Entry 7PF4 (electron microscopy, 4.00 A resolution); this record covers chains R and J of the 10 polymer chains in the assembly.

# Chain R
Name: Histone H2B type 1-K
Source organism: Homo sapiens
UniProt: O60814 (H2B1K_HUMAN); residues 0-125 here correspond to UniProt positions 1-126 (UniProt number = residue number + 1)
Amino-acid sequence (126 residues; row label = number of the first residue in the row; numbering starts at 0):
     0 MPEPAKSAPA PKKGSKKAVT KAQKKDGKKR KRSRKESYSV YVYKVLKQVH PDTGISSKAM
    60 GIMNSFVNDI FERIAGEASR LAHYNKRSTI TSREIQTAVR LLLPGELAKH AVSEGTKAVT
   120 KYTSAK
Not modelled in the structure: 0-29, 125
Swiss-Prot annotation at these positions:
  - modified residue: Pro-1 (N-acetylproline), Glu-2 (ADP-ribosyl glutamic acid), Lys-5 (N6-(2-hydroxyisobutyryl)lysine), Ser-6 (ADP-ribosylserine), Lys-11 (N6-(beta-hydroxybutyryl)lysine), Lys-12 (N6-(2-hydroxyisobutyryl)lysine), Ser-14 (Phosphoserine), Lys-15 (N6-acetyllysine), Lys-16 (N6-(beta-hydroxybutyryl)lysine), Lys-20 (N6-(2-hydroxyisobutyryl)lysine), Lys-23 (N6-(2-hydroxyisobutyryl)lysine), Lys-24 (N6-(2-hydroxyisobutyryl)lysine), Lys-34 (N6-(2-hydroxyisobutyryl)lysine), Glu-35 (PolyADP-ribosyl glutamic acid), Ser-36 (Phosphoserine), Lys-43 (N6-(2-hydroxyisobutyryl)lysine), Lys-46 (N6-(2-hydroxyisobutyryl)lysine), Lys-57 (N6,N6-dimethyllysine), Arg-79 (Dimethylated arginine), Lys-85 (N6,N6,N6-trimethyllysine) and 6 more in UniProt
  - glycosylation: Ser-112 (O-linked (GlcNAc) serine)
  - cross-link (Glycyl lysine isopeptide (Lys-Gly)): Lys-5 (interchain with G-Cter in SUMO2), Lys-20 (interchain with G-Cter in SUMO2), Lys-34 (interchain with G-Cter in ubiquitin), Lys-120 (interchain with G-Cter in ubiquitin)

# Chain J
Molecule: 167-nt DNA strand
Source organism: synthetic construct
Sequence (167 nucleotides; each row starts with the number of its first residue):
   198 TACTTACATG ACAGGATGTA TATATCTGAC ACGTGCCTGG AGACTAGGGA GTAATCCCCT
   258 TGGCGGTTAA AACGCGGGGG ACAGCGCGTA CGTGCGTTTA AGCGGTGCTA GAGCTGTCTA
   318 CGACCAATTG AGCGGCCTCG GCACCGGGAT TCTCCAGGCG GCCAGTG

# Interface between chain R and chain J
Contacting residue pairs - 15 pairs, chain R then chain J:
  Lys-30(R) / DT312(J)  salt bridge to the phosphate
  Ser-32(R) / DC311(J)  hydrogen bond to the phosphate
  Arg-33(R) / DT235(J)  sugar contact
  Arg-33(R) / DG236(J)  salt bridge to the phosphate
  Tyr-42(R) / DC229(J)  hydrogen bond to the phosphate
  Gly-53(R) / DA228(J)  phosphate contact
  Ile-54(R) / DC227(J)  sugar contact
  Ile-54(R) / DA228(J)  hydrogen bond to the phosphate
  Ser-55(R) / DC227(J)  phosphate contact
  Ser-56(R) / DC227(J)  hydrogen bond to the phosphate
  Arg-86(R) / DA247(J)  phosphate contact
  Arg-86(R) / DG248(J)  salt bridge to the phosphate
  Ser-87(R) / DG246(J)  hydrogen bond to the phosphate
  Ser-87(R) / DA247(J)  hydrogen bond to the phosphate
  Thr-88(R) / DA247(J)  hydrogen bond to the phosphate
Also at the interface, not in a pair above, chain R (12 interface residues in all): Lys-85

# Summary
The interface between chain R and chain J involves 12 residues on one side and 10 on the other; the contacts
include 7 hydrogen bonds and 3 salt bridges. Among the polar pairs are Ser-32(R)/DC311(J), Tyr-42(R)/DC229(J)
and Ile-54(R)/DA228(J).
Here chain R is Histone H2B type 1-K (Homo sapiens) and chain J is a 167-nt DNA strand (synthetic construct).
Entry 7PF4 (Nucleosome 3 of the 4x187 nucleosome array containing H1) was determined by electron microscopy
(same publication as 7PET, 7PEU, 7PEV, 7PEW, 7PEX, 7PEY and 16 further entries).
